2ABZ - chains A and B of the 6 polymer chains in the assembly; structure by X-ray diffraction, 2.16 A resolution.

== Chain A (and B) ==
Molecule: Carboxypeptidase A1
From: Bos taurus
Notes: EC 3.4.17.1; chain B of this document is another copy of the same molecule, construct and numbering; everything in this record applies to it too
UniProt: P00730 (CBPA1_BOVIN); residues 1-309 here correspond to UniProt positions 111-419 (UniProt number = residue number + 110)
Sequence (309 residues; numbered 1 to 309; the number before each row is that of its first residue):
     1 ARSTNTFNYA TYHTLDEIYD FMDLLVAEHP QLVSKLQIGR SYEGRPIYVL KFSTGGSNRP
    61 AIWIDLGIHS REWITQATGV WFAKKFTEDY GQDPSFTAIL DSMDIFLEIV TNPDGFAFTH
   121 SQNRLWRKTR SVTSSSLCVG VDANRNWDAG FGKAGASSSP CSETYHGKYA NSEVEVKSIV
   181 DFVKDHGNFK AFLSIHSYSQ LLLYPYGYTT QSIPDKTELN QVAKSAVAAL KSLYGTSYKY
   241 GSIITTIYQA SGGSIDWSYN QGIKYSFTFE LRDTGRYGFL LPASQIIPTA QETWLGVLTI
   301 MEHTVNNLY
Disordered / not traced: 1-3, 133-135, 306-309 (chain B: 1-2, 134-135, 306-309)
UniProt features mapped onto this chain:
  - active site: E270 (Proton donor/acceptor)
  - binding site (substrate): H69 to E72, R127, N144, R145, S197, Y198, Y248
  - binding site (Zn(2+)): H69, E72, H196
Disulfides: C138-C161
Metal / ion sites: Zn2+: H69, E72, H196 (shared with 1 residue of chain C)

== Interface between chain A and chain B ==
Residue-residue contacts (23; chain A residue first):
  Q200(A) - Y234(B)  hydrogen bond (side chain-backbone)
  A228(A) - R276(B)  hydrogen bond (backbone-side chain)
  K231(A) - R276(B)
  K231(A) - Q285(B)
  S232(A) - R276(B)
  S232(A) - Y277(B)
  S232(A) - P282(B)
  S232(A) - Q285(B)
  L233(A) - S284(B)  hydrogen bond (backbone-side chain)
  L233(A) - Q285(B)
  Y234(A) - R272(B)  hydrogen bond (backbone-side chain)
  Y234(A) - S284(B)
  Y234(A) - Q285(B)
  Y234(A) - P288(B)
  G235(A) - R272(B)
  G235(A) - Q285(B)
  S237(A) - G235(B)
  T274(A) - S232(B)
  T274(A) - G235(B)
  R276(A) - A229(B)
  R276(A) - S232(B)  hydrogen bond
  R276(A) - L233(B)
  R276(A) - L295(B)
Interface residues without a listed pair, chain A (13 interface residues in all): D273, Y277, Q285
Interface residues without a listed pair, chain B (15 interface residues in all): K231, T236

== Summary ==
The interface between chain A and chain B involves 13 residues on one side and 15 on the other; the contacts
include 5 hydrogen bonds. Polar pairs include Q200(A)-Y234(B), A228(A)-R276(B) and L233(A)-S284(B).
Chain A and chain B are both Carboxypeptidase A1 (Bos taurus); the structure, Crystal structure of C19A/C43A
mutant of leech carboxypeptidase inhibitor in complex with bovine carboxypeptidase A, was determined by X-ray
diffraction.
